PDB entry 7MOQ | electron microscopy, 8.00 A resolution (low resolution: residue-level contacts below are approximate; hydrogen-bond / salt-bridge calls are withheld) | chains C and D of the 35 polymer chains in the assembly

Chain C:
Name: Dynein heavy chain, outer arm protein
Organism: Tetrahymena thermophila CU428
UniProt: Q22A67 (Q22A67_TETTS); residues 1-4620 here = UniProt positions 1-4620
Chain sequence (4620 residues; row label = number of the first residue in the row):
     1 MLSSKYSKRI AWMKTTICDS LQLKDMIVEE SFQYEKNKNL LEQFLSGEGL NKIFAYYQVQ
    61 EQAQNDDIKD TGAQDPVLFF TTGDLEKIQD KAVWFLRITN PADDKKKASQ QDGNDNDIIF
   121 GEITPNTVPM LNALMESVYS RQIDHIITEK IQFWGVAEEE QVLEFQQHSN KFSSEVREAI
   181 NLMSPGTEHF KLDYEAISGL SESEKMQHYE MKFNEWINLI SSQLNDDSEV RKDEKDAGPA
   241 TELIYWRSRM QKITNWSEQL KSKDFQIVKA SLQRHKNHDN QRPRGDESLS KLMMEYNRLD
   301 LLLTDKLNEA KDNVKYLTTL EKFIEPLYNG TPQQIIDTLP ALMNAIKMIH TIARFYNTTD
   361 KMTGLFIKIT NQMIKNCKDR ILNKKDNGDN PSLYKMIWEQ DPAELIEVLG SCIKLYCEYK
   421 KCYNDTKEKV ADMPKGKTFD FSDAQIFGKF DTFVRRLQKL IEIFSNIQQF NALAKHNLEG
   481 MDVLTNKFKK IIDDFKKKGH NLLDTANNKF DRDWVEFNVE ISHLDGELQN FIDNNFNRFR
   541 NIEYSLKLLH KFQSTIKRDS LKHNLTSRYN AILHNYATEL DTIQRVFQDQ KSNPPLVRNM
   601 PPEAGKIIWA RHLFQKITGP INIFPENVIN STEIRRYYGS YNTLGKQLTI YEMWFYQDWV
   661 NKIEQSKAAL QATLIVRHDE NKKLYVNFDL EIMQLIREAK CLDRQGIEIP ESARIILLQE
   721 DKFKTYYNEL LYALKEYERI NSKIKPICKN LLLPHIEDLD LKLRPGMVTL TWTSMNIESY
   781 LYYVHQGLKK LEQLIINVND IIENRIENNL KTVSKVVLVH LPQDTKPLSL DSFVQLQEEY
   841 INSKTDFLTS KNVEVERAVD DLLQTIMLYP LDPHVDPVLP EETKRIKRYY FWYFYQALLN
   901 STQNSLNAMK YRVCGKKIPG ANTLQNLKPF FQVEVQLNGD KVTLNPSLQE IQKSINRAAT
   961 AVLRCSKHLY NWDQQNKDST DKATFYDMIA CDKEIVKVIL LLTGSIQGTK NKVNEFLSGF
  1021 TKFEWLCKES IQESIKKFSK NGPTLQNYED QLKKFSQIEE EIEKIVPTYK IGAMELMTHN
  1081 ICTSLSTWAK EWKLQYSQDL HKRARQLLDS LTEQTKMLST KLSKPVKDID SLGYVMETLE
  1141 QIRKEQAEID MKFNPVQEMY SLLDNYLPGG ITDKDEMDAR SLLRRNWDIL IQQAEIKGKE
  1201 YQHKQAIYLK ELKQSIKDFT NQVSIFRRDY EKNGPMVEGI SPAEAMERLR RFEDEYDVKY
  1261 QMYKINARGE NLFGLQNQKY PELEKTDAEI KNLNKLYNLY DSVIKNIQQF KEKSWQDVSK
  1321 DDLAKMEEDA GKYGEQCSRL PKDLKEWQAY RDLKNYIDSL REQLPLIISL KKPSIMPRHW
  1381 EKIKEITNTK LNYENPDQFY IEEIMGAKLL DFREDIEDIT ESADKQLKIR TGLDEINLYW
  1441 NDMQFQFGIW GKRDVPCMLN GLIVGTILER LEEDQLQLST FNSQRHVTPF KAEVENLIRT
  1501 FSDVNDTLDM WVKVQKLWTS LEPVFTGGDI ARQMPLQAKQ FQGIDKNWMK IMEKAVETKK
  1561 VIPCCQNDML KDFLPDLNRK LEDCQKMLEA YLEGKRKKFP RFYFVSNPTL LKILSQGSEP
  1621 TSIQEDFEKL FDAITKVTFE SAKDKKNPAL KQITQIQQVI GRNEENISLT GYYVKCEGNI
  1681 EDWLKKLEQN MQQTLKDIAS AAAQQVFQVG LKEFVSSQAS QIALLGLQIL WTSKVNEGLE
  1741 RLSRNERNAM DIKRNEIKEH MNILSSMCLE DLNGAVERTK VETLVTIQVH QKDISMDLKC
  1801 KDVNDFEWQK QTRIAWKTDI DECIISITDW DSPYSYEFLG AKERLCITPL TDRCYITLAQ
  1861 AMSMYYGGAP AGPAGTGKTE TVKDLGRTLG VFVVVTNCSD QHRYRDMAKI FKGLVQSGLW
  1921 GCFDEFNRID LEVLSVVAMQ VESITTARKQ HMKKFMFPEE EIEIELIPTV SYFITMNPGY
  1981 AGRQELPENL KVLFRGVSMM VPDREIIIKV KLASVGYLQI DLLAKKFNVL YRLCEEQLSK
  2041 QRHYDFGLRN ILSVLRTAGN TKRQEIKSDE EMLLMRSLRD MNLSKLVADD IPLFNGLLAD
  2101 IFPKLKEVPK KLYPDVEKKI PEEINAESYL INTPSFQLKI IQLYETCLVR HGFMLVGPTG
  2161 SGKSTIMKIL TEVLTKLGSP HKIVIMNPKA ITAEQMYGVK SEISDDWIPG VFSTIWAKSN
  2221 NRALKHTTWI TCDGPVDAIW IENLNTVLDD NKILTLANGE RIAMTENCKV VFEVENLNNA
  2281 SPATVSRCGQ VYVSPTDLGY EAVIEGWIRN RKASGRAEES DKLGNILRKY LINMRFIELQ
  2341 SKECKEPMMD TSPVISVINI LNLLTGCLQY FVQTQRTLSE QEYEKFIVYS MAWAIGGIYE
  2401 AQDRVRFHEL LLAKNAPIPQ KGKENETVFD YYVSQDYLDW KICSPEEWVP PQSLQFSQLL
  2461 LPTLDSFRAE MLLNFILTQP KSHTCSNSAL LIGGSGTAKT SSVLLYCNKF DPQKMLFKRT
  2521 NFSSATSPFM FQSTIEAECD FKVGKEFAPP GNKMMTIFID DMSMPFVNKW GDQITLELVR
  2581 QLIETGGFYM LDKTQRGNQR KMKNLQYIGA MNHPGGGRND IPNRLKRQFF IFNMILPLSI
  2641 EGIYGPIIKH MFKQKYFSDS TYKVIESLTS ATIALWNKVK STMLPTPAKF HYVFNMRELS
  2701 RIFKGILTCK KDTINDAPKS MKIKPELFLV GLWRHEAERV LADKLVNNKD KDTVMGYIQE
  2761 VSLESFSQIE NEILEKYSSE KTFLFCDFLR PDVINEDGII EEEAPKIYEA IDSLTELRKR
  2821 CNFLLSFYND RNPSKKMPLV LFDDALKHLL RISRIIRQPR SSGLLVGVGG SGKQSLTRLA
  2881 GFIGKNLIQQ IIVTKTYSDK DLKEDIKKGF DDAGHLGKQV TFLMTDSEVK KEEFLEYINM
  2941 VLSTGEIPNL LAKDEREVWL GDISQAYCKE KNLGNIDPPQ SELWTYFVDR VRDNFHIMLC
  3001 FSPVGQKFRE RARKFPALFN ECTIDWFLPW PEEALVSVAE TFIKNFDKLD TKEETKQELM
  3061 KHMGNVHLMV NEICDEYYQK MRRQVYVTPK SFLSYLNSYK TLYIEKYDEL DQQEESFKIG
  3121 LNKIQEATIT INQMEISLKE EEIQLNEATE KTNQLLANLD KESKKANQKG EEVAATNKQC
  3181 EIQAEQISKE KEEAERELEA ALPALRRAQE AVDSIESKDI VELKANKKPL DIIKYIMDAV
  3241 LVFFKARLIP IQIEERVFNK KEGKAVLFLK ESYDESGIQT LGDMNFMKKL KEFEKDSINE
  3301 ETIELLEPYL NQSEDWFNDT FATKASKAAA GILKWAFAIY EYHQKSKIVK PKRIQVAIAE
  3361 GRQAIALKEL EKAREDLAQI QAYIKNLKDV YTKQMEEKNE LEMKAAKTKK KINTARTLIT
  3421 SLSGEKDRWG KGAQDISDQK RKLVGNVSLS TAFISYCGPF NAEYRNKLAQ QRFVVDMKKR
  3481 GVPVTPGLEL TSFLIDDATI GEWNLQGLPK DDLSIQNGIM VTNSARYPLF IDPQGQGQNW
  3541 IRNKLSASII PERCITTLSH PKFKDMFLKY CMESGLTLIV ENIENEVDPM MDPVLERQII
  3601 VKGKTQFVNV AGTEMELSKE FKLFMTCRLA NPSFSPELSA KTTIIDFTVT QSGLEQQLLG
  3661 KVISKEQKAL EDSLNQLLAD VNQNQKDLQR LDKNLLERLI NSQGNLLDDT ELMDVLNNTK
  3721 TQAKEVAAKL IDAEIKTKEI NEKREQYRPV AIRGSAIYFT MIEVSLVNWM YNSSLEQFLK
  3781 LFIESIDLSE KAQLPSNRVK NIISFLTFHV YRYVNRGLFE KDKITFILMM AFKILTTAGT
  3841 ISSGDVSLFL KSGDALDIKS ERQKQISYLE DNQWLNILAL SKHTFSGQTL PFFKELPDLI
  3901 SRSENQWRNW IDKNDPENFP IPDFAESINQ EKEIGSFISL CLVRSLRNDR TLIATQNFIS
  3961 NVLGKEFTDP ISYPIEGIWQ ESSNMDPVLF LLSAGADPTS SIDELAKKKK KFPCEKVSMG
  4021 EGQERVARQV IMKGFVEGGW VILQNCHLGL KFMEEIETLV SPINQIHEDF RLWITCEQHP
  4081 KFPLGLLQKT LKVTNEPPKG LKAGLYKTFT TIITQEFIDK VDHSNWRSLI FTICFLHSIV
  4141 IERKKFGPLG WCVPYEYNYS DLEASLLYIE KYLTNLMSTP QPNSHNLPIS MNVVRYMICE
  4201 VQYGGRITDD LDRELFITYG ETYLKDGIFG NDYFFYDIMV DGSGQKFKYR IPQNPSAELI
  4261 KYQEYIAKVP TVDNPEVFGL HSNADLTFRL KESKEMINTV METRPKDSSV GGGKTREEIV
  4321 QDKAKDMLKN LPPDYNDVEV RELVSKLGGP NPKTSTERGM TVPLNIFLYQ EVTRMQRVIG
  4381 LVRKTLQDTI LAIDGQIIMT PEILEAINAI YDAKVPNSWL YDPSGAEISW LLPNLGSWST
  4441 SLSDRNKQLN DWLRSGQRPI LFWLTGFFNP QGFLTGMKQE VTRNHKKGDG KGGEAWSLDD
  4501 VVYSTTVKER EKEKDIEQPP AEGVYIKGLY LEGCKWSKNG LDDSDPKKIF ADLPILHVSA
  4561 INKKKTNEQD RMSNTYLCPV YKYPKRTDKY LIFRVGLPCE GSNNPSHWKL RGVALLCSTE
Not modelled in the structure: 1-6, 180, 226-230, 289-306, 384-395, 823-851, 3126-3423, 3548-3554, 3597-3616, 3853-3862, 3883-3890, 4236-4251, 4306-4315, 4488-4493, 4514-4519, 4564-4572
Small-molecule neighbours:
  - ADP (adenosine-5'-diphosphate), molecule 1: Pro1870, Ala1871, Gly1872, Pro1873, Ala1874, Gly1875, Thr1876, Gly1877, Lys1878, Glu1925, Asn1927, Met1976, Asn1977, Pro1978, Gly1979, Tyr1980, Arg1983, Val1997, Met1999
  - ADP, molecule 2: Leu2839, Leu2849, Ile2852, Ile2856, Gly2867, Gly2869, Gly2872, Lys2873, Gln2874, Ser2875, Leu2876, Thr2877, Arg2878, Leu2879, Ala2880, Gly2881, Thr2925, Asp2926, Cys3000, Phe3001, Phe3027
  - ATP (adenosine-5'-triphosphate): Lys2189, Ala2190, Thr2526, Ser2527, Pro2528, Phe2529, Phe2566, Asn2568, Ile2574, Thr2575, Glu2577, Leu2578, Val2579, Gln2581

Chain D:
Name: Dynein intermediate chain 2
Organism: Tetrahymena thermophila CU428
UniProt: I7M008 (I7M008_TETTS); residues 1-667 here = UniProt positions 1-667
Chain sequence (667 residues; numbered 1 to 667; the number before each row is that of its first residue):
     1 MPPKQTKVVA SRKTVMPISR AGRAQIRRKD SNTQNNMNDQ GMEDEEIDQQ REGMKNQYEQ
    61 LTAQELNEDM PSKMLEPKNP QAPKNITVYD YYTRKFKTDE LVDQMIVHFS MDGDYIWKES
   121 NEYKTQEEIR DTKKALIKEA MRKQESEEPG ANHDEEAIKQ TLRNKFNYNT RECQTINPSI
   181 RERGVSTEPP PSDTICGNIT QWEIFDAYYA EIMKDHQIEN KKKKEVDQDK KQDQSMYSTS
   241 FKRCCKIMER MVVQNDQEDK YHDYRYYWSQ GDNLEAGKNE GHLLPIWRFS NEKQRKKNVT
   301 SICWNPLYPD LFAVSLGSYD FTKQRMGLIC LYSLKNTTHP EYAFNCEAGV MCLDFHPKSA
   361 ALLAVGLYDG TVLVYDIRNK HKKPIYQSTV RNQKHTDPVW QVKWNPDTSK NYNFYSISSD
   421 GRVMNWILMK NKLEPEEVIL LRLVGKNEEE STLIGLACGL CFDFNKFEPH IFLVGTEEGK
   481 IHKCSRAYSG QYQETYNGHL LAVYKVKWNN FHPRTFISAS ADWTVRIWDS KYTSQIICFD
   541 LSMMVVDAVW APYSSTVFAC ATMDKVQVYD LNVDKLNKLA EQKIVKQPKL TNLSFNYKDP
   601 ILLVGDSHGG VTLVKLSPNL CKSGPEIKQT EDKKAMEEFK NVKIEDYERE KMENLLAVVS
   661 KWEREDA
Not modelled in the structure: 1-265, 273-293, 381-394, 433-446, 646-667

How chain C and chain D interact:
Pairs across the interface (25):
  Lys475(C) with Lys643(D)
  His476(C) with Lys643(D)
  Glu479(C) with Lys575(D)
  Met481(C) with Lys643(D)
  Arg538(C) with Lys575(D); Asn577(D)
  Phe539(C) with Asp540(D)
  Arg540(C) with Leu541(D); Gln567(D); Lys578(D)
  Asn541(C) with Trp523(D)
  Tyr544(C) with Asp522(D); Trp523(D); Thr524(D); Asp540(D); Leu541(D)
  Lys547(C) with Cys538(D); Asp540(D)
  Lys551(C) with Ile644(D)
  Glu579(C) with Trp523(D)
  Val597(C) with Tyr319(D)
  Arg598(C) with Tyr368(D)
  Asn599(C) with Tyr368(D); Pro398(D)
  Lys700(C) with Thr396(D)
Other interface residues (no listed pair), chain C (19 interface residues in all): Asn537, Lys616, Asp721
Other interface residues (no listed pair), chain D (20 interface residues in all): Ala521, Phe539, Ser542, Phe639

Overview:
19 residues of chain C face 20 of chain D across their interface. Ligands of chain C: ADP and ATP.
Chain C is Dynein heavy chain, outer arm protein and chain D is Dynein intermediate chain 2, both from
Tetrahymena thermophila CU428; the structure, The structure of the Tetrahymena thermophila outer dynein arm on
doublet microtubule, was determined by electron microscopy.
